PDB entry 4M15 | X-ray diffraction, 1.52 A resolution | chain A

[Chain A]
Protein: Tyrosine-protein kinase ITK/TSK
From: Homo sapiens
Notes: EC 2.7.10.2
Reference sequence: Q08881 (ITK_HUMAN); residues 354-620 here = UniProt positions 354-620
Sequence (269 residues; row label = number of the first residue in the row):
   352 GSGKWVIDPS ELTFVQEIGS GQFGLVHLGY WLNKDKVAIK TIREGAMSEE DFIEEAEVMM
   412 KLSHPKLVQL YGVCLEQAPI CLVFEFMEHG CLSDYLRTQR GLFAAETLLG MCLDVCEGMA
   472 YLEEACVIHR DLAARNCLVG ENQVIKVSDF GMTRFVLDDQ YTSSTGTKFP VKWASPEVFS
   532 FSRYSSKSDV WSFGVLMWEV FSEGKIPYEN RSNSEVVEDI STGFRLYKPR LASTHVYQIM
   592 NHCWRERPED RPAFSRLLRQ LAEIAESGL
Unresolved in the structure: 352-354, 618-620
Sequence notes: expression tag (352-353); conflict R596 (Lys in Q08881)
Residues lining bound ligands:
  - ADP (adenosine-5'-diphosphate): I369, S371, G372, Q373, V377, A389, K391, V419, F435, E436, F437, M438, G441, C442, L489
  - QWS (4-(carbamoylamino)-1-[7-(propan-2-yloxy)naphthalen-1-yl]-1H-pyrazole-3-carboxamide): W356, F403, E406, A407, M410, M411, L413, V419, Q420, L421, Y422, G423, V424, F435, V498, S499, D500, F501, G502, R505, F506

[In short]
Bound to chain A: compound QWS and ADP.
Chain A is Tyrosine-protein kinase ITK/TSK (Homo sapiens); the structure, Crystal structure of ITK in complex
with compound 9 [4-(carbamoylamino)-1-[7-(propan-2-yloxy)naphthalen-1-yl]-1H-pyrazole-3-carboxamide] and ADP,
was determined by X-ray diffraction (same publication as 4M0Y, 4M0Z, 4M12, 4M13 and 4M14).
